Entry 4IC4 (X-ray diffraction, 1.50 A resolution); this record covers chain A.

== Chain A ==
Name: Oxysterol-binding protein homolog 3
From: Saccharomyces cerevisiae
Notes: fragment: ORD (OSBP related domain)
Reference sequence: P38713 (OSH3_YEAST); residues 605-996 here = UniProt positions 605-996
Sequence (397 residues; each row starts with the number of its first residue):
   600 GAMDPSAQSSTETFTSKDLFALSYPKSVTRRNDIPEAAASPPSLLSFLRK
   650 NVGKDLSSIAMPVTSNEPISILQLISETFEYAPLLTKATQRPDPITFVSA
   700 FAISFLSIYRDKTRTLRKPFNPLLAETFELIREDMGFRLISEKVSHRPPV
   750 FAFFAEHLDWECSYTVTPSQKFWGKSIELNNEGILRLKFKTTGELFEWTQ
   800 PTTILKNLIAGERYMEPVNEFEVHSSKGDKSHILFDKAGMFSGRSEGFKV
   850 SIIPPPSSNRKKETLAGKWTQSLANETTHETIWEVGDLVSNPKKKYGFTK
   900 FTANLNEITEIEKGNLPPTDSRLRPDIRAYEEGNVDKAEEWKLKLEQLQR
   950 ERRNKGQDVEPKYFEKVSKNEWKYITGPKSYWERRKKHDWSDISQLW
Not modelled in the structure: 600-624
Sequence notes: expression tag (600-604)
Swiss-Prot annotation at these positions:
  - binding site (a 1,2-diacyl-sn-glycero-3-phospho-(1D-myo-inositol 4-phosphate)): Ser657 to Met660, Lys717, His745, Arg746, Glu945 to Arg949
  - modified residue: Ser605 (Phosphoserine)
What the authors report for this chain:
  - conformationally variable residues (order/disorder transition): Lys649 to Ser657
  - specificity-determining residues: Leu643, Tyr708, His745, Leu778, Asn780, Arg812 (from molecular simulation)
  - mutagenesis - S642G/L643G, L673W, N780Y: unchanged growth
  - specificity-determining residues: Ser657 (proposed by the authors, not directly observed)
  - mutagenesis - H745A/R746A: abolished growth

== In short ==
From UniProt: 12 residues binding 1,2-diacyl-sn-glycero-3-phospho-(1D-myo-inositol 4-phosphate). From the
paper: H745A/R746A abolish growth; specificity determinants Leu643, Tyr708 and His745 among others; 4
substitutions were tested in all.
Chain A is Oxysterol-binding protein homolog 3 (Saccharomyces cerevisiae); the structure, Crystal structure of
Osh3 ORD from Saccharomyces cerevisiae, was determined by X-ray diffraction together with 4IAP and 4INQ from
the same study.
